Entry 8JFW (electron microscopy, 3.64 A resolution); this record covers chains A and D.

Chain A:
Protein: AT15141p
From: Drosophila melanogaster
UniProt: C6SUZ2 (C6SUZ2_DROME); residues 1-149 here correspond to UniProt positions 11-159 (UniProt number = residue number + 10)
Chain sequence (149 residues; numbered 1 to 149; the number before each row is that of its first residue):
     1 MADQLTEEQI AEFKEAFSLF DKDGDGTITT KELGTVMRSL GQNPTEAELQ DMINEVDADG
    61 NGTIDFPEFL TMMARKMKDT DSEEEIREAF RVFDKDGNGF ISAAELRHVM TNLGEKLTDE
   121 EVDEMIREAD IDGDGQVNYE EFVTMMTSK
Unresolved in the structure: 1-3, 149

Chain D:
Protein: Serine/threonine-protein phosphatase rdgC
From: Drosophila melanogaster
Notes: EC 3.1.3.16
UniProt: P40421 (RDGC_DROME); numbering as in UniProt (aligned over 1-661)
Chain sequence (661 residues; numbered 1 to 661; the number before each row is that of its first residue):
     1 MDENAIRAAI FIQKWYRRHQ ARREMQRRCN WQIFQNLEYA SEQDQAELYK FFNDLIKHMP
    61 QAAGRKNQYQ GSAHVSVLDD KDDLVEEFGD IVNAKIELPI RKNHIDLLID VFRKKRGNRL
   121 HPKYVALILR EAAKSLKQLP NISPVSTAVS QQVTVCGDLH GKLDDLLVVL HKNGLPSSSN
   181 PYVFNGDFVD RGKRGLEVLL LLLSLYLAFP NAVFLNRGNH EDSVMNARYG FIREVESKYP
   241 RNHKRILAFI DEVYRWLPLG SVLNSRVLIV HGGFSDSTSL DLIKSIDRGK YVSILRPPLT
   301 DGEPLDKTEW QQIFDIMWSD PQATMGCVPN TLRGAGVWFG PDVTDNFLQR HRLSYVIRSH
   361 ECKPNGHEFM HDNKIITIFS ASNYYAIGSN KGAYIRLNNQ LMPHFVQYIS AASQTKRLSF
   421 KQRMGIVESS ALKELAVRMR DHRDELEDEF RKYDPKDSGY ISISHWCKVM ENVTKLGLPW
   481 RLLRDKLAPG TDSQKVNYNR TLDLLDTDVI LEAEADGMSV MDALYANKAS LVAIFNIIDA
   541 DNSGEITLDE FETAIDLLVA HMPGAYSKAE MLEKCRMMDL NGDGKVDLNE FLEAFRLSDL
   601 HRKEQQDENI RRRSTGRPSV AKTATDPVTL LADKISKNTL VVEHDIDPTD CESKVIDPKK
   661 S
Unresolved in the structure: 62-79, 614-643
Curated features (UniProtKB/Swiss-Prot):
  - active site: His220 (Proton donor)
  - binding site (Mn(2+)): Asp158, His160, Asp187, Asn219, His271, His360
  - binding site (Ca(2+)): Asp539, Asp541, Ser543, Glu545, Glu550, Asp579, Asn581, Asp583, Lys585, Glu590
Metal / ion sites: Fe ion: Asp158, His160, Asp187; Zn2+: Asp187, Asn219, His271

How chain A and chain D interact:
Residue-residue contacts (53):
  Ala11(A) with Arg481(D)
  Glu12(A) with Arg481(D)
  Glu15(A) with Pro479(D); Trp480(D), hydrogen bond (side chain-backbone); Arg481(D), salt bridge
  Leu19(A) with Arg28(D), hydrogen bond (backbone-side chain); Cys29(D); Pro479(D), hydrophobic
  Phe20(A) with Arg28(D)
  Thr35(A) with Ala21(D)
  Arg38(A) with Arg17(D); Arg18(D); Ala21(D)
  Ser39(A) with Met25(D)
  Gly41(A) with Arg18(D)
  Gln42(A) with Arg18(D)
  Asn43(A) with Lys14(D), hydrogen bond (backbone-side chain)
  Pro44(A) with Lys14(D)
  Thr45(A) with Lys14(D)
  Glu48(A) with Lys14(D), salt bridge
  Asp81(A) with Phe11(D)
  Glu85(A) with Phe11(D)
  Ile86(A) with Phe11(D), hydrophobic; Trp15(D), hydrophobic
  Ala89(A) with Ala8(D); Ile12(D), hydrophobic
  Phe90(A) with Ile12(D), hydrophobic
  Val92(A) with Asn4(D); Ala8(D), hydrophobic
  Phe93(A) with Ala5(D); Ala8(D), hydrophobic; Ala9(D)
  Met110(A) with Ile12(D), hydrophobic; Gln13(D), hydrogen bond (backbone-side chain)
  Leu113(A) with Met1(D), hydrophobic; Ile6(D), hydrophobic
  Gly114(A) with Ile6(D); Ile10(D)
  Glu115(A) with Gln13(D), hydrogen bond (backbone-side chain)
  Lys116(A) with Gln13(D); Arg17(D)
  Leu117(A) with Gln13(D); Arg17(D)
  Glu121(A) with Tyr16(D), hydrogen bond (backbone-side chain)
  Glu124(A) with Tyr16(D); Gln20(D)
  Met125(A) with Tyr16(D), hydrogen bond (backbone-side chain)
  Met145(A) with Lys421(D), hydrogen bond (backbone-side chain)
  Met146(A) with Trp15(D), hydrophobic; His19(D); Arg23(D), hydrogen bond
  Thr147(A) with Trp15(D)
  Ser148(A) with Lys421(D), hydrogen bond (backbone-side chain)
Interface residues without a listed pair, chain A (38 interface residues in all): Ala16, Asp23, Glu46, Glu128
Interface residues without a listed pair, chain D (32 interface residues in all): Glu24, Ala323, Ser419, Phe420, Cys467, Leu482

In short:
38 residues of chain A and 32 residues of chain D are in contact; the contacts include 10 hydrogen bonds and 2
salt bridges. Among the polar pairs are Glu15(A)-Arg481(D), Glu48(A)-Lys14(D) and Glu15(A)-Trp480(D).
Here chain A is AT15141p and chain D is Serine/threonine-protein phosphatase rdgC, both from Drosophila
melanogaster. Entry 8JFW (Cryo-EM structure of RDGC/apo-CaM complex) was determined by electron microscopy.
